Entry 8XSJ (electron microscopy, 2.61 A resolution); this record covers chains B and H of the 4 polymer chains in the assembly.

[Chain B]
Molecule: Spike protein S1
Source organism: Severe acute respiratory syndrome coronavirus 2
Notes: fragment: RBD domain
UniProt: P0DTC2 (SPIKE_SARS2); residue numbers follow UniProt; this construct covers 319-541
Amino-acid sequence (223 residues; each row starts with the number of its first residue):
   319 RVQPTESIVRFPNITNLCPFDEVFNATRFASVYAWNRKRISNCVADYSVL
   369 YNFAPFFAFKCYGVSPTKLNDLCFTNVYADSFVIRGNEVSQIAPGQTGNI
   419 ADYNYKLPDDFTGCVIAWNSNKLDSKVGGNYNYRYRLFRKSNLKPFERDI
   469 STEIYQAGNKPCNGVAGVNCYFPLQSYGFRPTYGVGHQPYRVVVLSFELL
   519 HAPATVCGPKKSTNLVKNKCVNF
Disordered / not traced: 319-332, 528-541
Disulfide bonds: C336-C361, C379-C432, C391-C525, C480-C488
Covalent attachments: N-acetylglucosamine (NAG) linked to N343
Sequence notes: variant D339 (Gly in P0DTC2), F371 (Ser in P0DTC2), P373 (Ser in P0DTC2), F375 (Ser in P0DTC2), A376 (Thr in P0DTC2), N405 (Asp in P0DTC2), S408 (Arg in P0DTC2), N417 (Lys in P0DTC2), K440 (Asn in P0DTC2), R452 (Leu in P0DTC2), N477 (Ser in P0DTC2), K478 (Thr in P0DTC2), A484 (Glu in P0DTC2), V486 (Phe in P0DTC2), R498 (Gln in P0DTC2), Y501 (Asn in P0DTC2), H505 (Tyr in P0DTC2)
UniProt features mapped onto this chain:
  - region: N448 to Y451, Y453 to F456 (Immunodominant HLA epitope recognized by the CD8+)
  - glycosylation: T323 (O-linked (GalNAc) threonine), S325 (O-linked (HexNAc...) serine), N331 (N-linked (GlcNAc...) (complex) asparagine), N343 (N-linked (GlcNAc...) (complex) asparagine)

[Chain H]
Molecule: IMCAS-316 H chain
Source organism: Homo sapiens
Amino-acid sequence (230 residues; row label = number of the first residue in the row):
     1 QVQLVESGGGVVQPGRSLRLSCAASGFTFSNYGMHWVRQAPGKGLEWVAV
    51 ISHDASNKYYADSVKGRFTISRDNSKNTQYLQMNSLRAEDTAVYYCAKGG
   101 GYSYVVDMGPYWGQGTLVTVSSASTKGPSVFPLAPSSKSTSGGTAALGCL
   151 VKDYFPEPVTVSWNSGALTSGVHTFPAVLQSSGLYSLSSVVTVPSSSLGT
   201 QTYICNVNHKPSNTKVDKRVEPKSCDKTHT
Disordered / not traced: 135-144, 222-230
Disulfide bonds: C22-C96, C149-C205

[How chain B and chain H interact]
Pairs across the interface (21):
  R355(B) with Y104(H)
  P426(B) with Y102(H), hydrophobic
  D428(B) with Y102(H), hydrogen bond
  K462(B) with S56(H), hydrogen bond; N57(H); S103(H)
  P463(B) with Y102(H); S103(H), hydrogen bond (backbone-backbone)
  F464(B) with Y102(H), hydrophobic; S103(H); Y104(H), hydrogen bond (backbone-backbone)
  E465(B) with S103(H)
  R466(B) with Y104(H), hydrogen bond; V106(H)
  L518(B) with V2(H), hydrophobic; G26(H); F27(H), hydrophobic; Y32(H)
  H519(B) with G26(H), hydrogen bond (side chain-backbone); F27(H)
  A520(B) with Y111(H)
Other interface residues (no listed pair), chain B (14 interface residues in all): W353, R357, E516
Other interface residues (no listed pair), chain H (15 interface residues in all): Q1, Y59, G101, P110

[In short]
14 residues of chain B and 15 residues of chain H are in contact, with 6 hydrogen bonds. Among the polar pairs
are D428(B)-Y102(H), K462(B)-S56(H) and R466(B)-Y104(H). N-acetylglucosamine is covalently linked to N343(B).
Here chain B is Spike protein S1 (Severe acute respiratory syndrome coronavirus 2) and chain H is IMCAS-316 H
chain (Homo sapiens). Entry 8XSJ (SARS-CoV-2 Omicron BA.4 RBD + IMCAS-316 + ACE2) was determined by electron
microscopy.
